PDB entry 8VK7 | electron microscopy, 3.09 A resolution | chains A and C of the 35 polymer chains in the assembly

Chain A:
Molecule: 23S ribosomal RNA
Source organism: Mycolicibacterium smegmatis MC2 155
Sequence (3120 nucleotides; row label = number of the first residue in the row):
     1 UAAGUGUUUA AGGGCGCAUG GUGGAUGCCU UGGCACUGGG AGCCGAUGAA GGACGUAGGA
    61 GGCUGCGAUA AGCCUCGGGG AGCUGUCAAC CGAGCGUUGA UCCGAGGAUG UCCGAAUGGG
   121 GAAACCCGGC ACGAGUGAUG UCGUGUCACC AGGCGCUGAA UAUAUAGGCG UCUGGGGGGA
   181 ACGCGGGGAA GUGAAACAUC UCAGUACCCG UAGGAAGAGA AAACAAAAUG UGAUUCCGUG
   241 AGUAGUGGCG AGCGAAAGCG GAGGAUGGCU AAACCGUAUG CAUGUGAUAC CGGGUAGGGG
   301 UUGUGUGUGC GGGGUUGUGG GACCUAUCUU UCCGGCUCUA CCUGGCUGGA GGGCAGUGAG
   361 AAAAUGUUGU GGUUAGCGGA AAUGGCUUGG GAUGGCCUGC CGUAGACGGU GAGAGCCCGG
   421 UACGUGAAAA CCCGACGUCU GUCUUGAUGG UGUUCCCGAG UAGCAGCGGG CCCGUGGAAU
   481 CUGCUGUGAA UCUGCCGGGA CCACCCGGUA AGCCUGAAUA CUUCCCAGUG ACCGAUAGCG
   541 GAUUAGUACC GUGAGGGAAU GGUGAAAAGU ACCCCGGGAG GGGAGUGAAA GAGUACCUGA
   601 AACCGUGCGC UUACAAUCCG UCAGAGCCCU CGACGUGUCG UGGGGUGAUG GCGUGCCUUU
   661 UGAAGAAUGA GCCUGCGAGU CAGGGACAUG UCGCGAGGUU AACCCGGGUG GGGUAGCCGC
   721 AGCGAAAGCG AGUCUGAAUA GGGCGUAUCC ACACAAGAGU GUGUGGUGUA GUGGUGUGUU
   781 CUGGACCCGA AGCGGAGUGA UCUACCCAUG GCCAGGGUGA AGCGCGGGUA AGACCGCGUG
   841 GAGGCCCGAA CCCACUUAGG UUGAAGACUG AGGGGAUGAG CUGUGGGUAG GGGUGAAAGG
   901 CCAAUCAAAC UCCGUGAUAG CUGGUUCUCC CCGAAAUGCA UUUAGGUGCA GCGUCGCAUG
   961 UUUCUUGCCG GAGGUAGAGC UACUGGAUGG CCGAUGGGCC CCACAGGGUU ACUGACGUCA
  1021 GCCAAACUCC GAAUGCCGGU AAGUCCAAGA GUGCGGCAGU GAGACGGCGG GGGAUAAGCU
  1081 CCGUGCGUCG AGAGGGAAAC AGCCCAGAUC GCCGGCUAAG GCCCCUAAGC GUGUGCUAAG
  1141 UGGAAAAGGA UGUGCAGUCG CGAAGACAAC CAGGAGGUUG GCUUAGAAGC AGCCACCCUU
  1201 GAAAGAGUGC GUAAUAGCUC ACUGGUCAAG UGAUUGUGCG CCGAUAAUGU AGCGGGGCUC
  1261 AAGCACACCG CCGAAGCCGC GGCAGCCAAC GUGUUGGCUG GGUAGGGGAG CGUCCUGCAU
  1321 CCGGUGAAGC CGCCGAGUGA UCGAGUGGUG GAGGGUGUGG GAGUGAGAAU GCAGGCAUGA
  1381 GUAGCGAUUA GGCAAGUGAG AACCUUGCCC GCCGAAAGAC CAAGGGUUCC UGGGCCAGGC
  1441 CAGUCCGCCC AGGGUGAGUC GGGACCUAAG GCGAGGCCGA CAGGCGUAGU CGAUGGACAA
  1501 CGGGUUGAUA UUCCCGUACC CGUGUAUGUG CGUCCAUGAU GAAUCAGCGG UACUAACCAU
  1561 CCAAAACCAC CGUGACCGCA CCUUUCGGGG UGUGGCGUUG GUGGGGCUGC AUGGGACCUU
  1621 CGUUGGUAGU AGUCAAGCGA UGGGGUGACG CAGGAAGGUA GCCGUACCGG UCAGUGGUAA
  1681 UACCGGGGUA AGCCUGUAGG GAGUCAGAUA GGUAAAUCCG UCUGGCAUAU AUCCUGAGAG
  1741 GUGAUGCAUA GCCGAGUGAG GCGAAUUCGG UGAUCCUAUG CUGCCGAGAA AAGCCUCUAG
  1801 CGAGGACAUA CACGGCCCGU ACCCCAAACC AACACAGGUG GUCAGGUAGA GAAUACUAAG
  1861 GCGUACGAGU GAACUAUGGU UAAGGAACUC GGCAAAAUGC CCCCGUAACU UCGGGAGAAG
  1921 GGGGACCCAC AUGGCGUGUA AGCCUUUACG GCCCAAGCGU GAGUGGGUGG CACAAACCAG
  1981 UGAGAAGCGA CUGUUUACUA AAAACACAGG UCCGUGCGAA GUCGCAAGAC GAUGUAUACG
  2041 GACUGACGCC UGCCCGGUGC UGGAAGGUUA AGAGGACCCG UUAACUCCCU UUGGGGGUGA
  2101 AGCGGAGAAU UUAAGCCCCA GUAAACGGCG GUGGUAACUA UAACCAUCCU AAGGUAGCGA
  2161 AAUUCCUUGU CGGGUAAGUU CCGACCUGCA CGAAUGGCGU AACGACUUCU CAACUGUCUC
  2221 AACCAUAGAC UCGGCGAAAU UGCACUACGA GUAAAGAUGC UCGUUACGCG CGGCAGGACG
  2281 AAAAGACCCC GGGACCUUCA CUACAACUUG GUAUUGGUGC UCGAUACGGU UUGUGUAGGA
  2341 UAGGUGGGAG ACUGUGAAGC UCACACGCCA GUGUGGGUGG AGUCGUUGUU GAAAUACCAC
  2401 UCUGAUCGUA UUGGGCCUCU AACCUCGGAC CGUAUAUCCG GUUCAGGGAC AGUGCCUGGU
  2461 GGGUAGUUUA ACUGGGGCGG UUGCCUCCUA AAAUGUAACG GAGGCGCCCA AAGGUUCCCU
  2521 CAACCUGGAC GGCAAUCAGG UGUUGAGUGU AAGUGCACAA GGGAGCUUGA CUGCGAGACG
  2581 GACAUGUCGA GCAGGGACGA AAGUCGGGAC UAGUGAUCCG GCACCUCUGA GUGGAAGGGG
  2641 UGUCGCUCAA CGGAUAAAAG GUACCCCGGG GAUAACAGGC UGAUCUUCCC CAAGAGUCCA
  2701 UAUCGACGGG AUGGUUUGGC ACCUCGAUGU CGGCUCGUCG CAUCCUGGGG CUGGAGCAGG
  2761 UCCCAAGGGU UGGGCUGUUC GCCCAUUAAA GCGGCACGCG AGCUGGGUUU AGAACGUCGU
  2821 GAGACAGUUC GGUCUCUAUC CGCCGCGCGC GUCAGAAGCU UGAGGAAACC UGUCCCUAGU
  2881 ACGAGAGGAC CGGGACGGAC GAACCUCUGG UAUACCAGUU GUCCCACCAG GGGCACGGCU
  2941 GGAUAGCCAC GUUCGGACAG GAUAACCGCU GAAAGCAUCU AAGCGGGAAA CCUCUUCCAA
  3001 GACCAGGCUU CUCACCCUCU AGGAGGGAUA AGGCCCCCCG CAGACCACGG GAUUGAUAGA
  3061 CCAGACCUGG AAGCCUAGUA AUAGGUGCAG GGAACUGGCA CUAACCGGCC GAAAACUUAC
Disordered / not traced: 1, 1546-1619, 2056-2150

Chain C:
Molecule: 50S ribosomal protein L2
Source organism: Mycolicibacterium smegmatis MC2 155
Reference sequence: A0QSD4 (RL2_MYCS2); numbering as in UniProt (aligned over 1-278)
Chain sequence (278 residues; row label = number of the first residue in the row):
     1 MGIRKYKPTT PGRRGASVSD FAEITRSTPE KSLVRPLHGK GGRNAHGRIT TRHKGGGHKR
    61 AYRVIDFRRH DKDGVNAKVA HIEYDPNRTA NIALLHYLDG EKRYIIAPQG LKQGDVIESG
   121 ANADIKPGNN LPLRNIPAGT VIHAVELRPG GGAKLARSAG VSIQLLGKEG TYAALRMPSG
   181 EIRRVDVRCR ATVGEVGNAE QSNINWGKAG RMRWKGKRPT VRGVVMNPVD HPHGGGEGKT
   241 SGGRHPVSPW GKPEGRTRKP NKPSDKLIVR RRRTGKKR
Disordered / not traced: 1, 277-278

Chain A / chain C interface:
Pairs across the interface (259; chain A residue first):
  C805(A) - Arg43(C)  hydrogen bond to the sugar
  C805(A) - Arg218(C)  hydrogen bond to the sugar
  C806(A) - Lys40(C)  sugar contact
  C806(A) - Gly41(C)  sugar contact
  C806(A) - Arg43(C)  hydrogen bond to the sugar
  C806(A) - Gly55(C)  phosphate contact
  C806(A) - Gly56(C)  hydrogen bond to the phosphate
  C806(A) - Arg218(C)  salt bridge to the phosphate
  C807(A) - His38(C)  sugar contact
  C807(A) - Gly39(C)  sugar contact
  C807(A) - Gly55(C)  phosphate contact
  C807(A) - Gly56(C)  hydrogen bond to the phosphate
  A808(A) - His38(C)  phosphate contact
  A808(A) - Gly39(C)  phosphate contact
  U809(A) - Lys59(C)  salt bridge to the phosphate
  A820(A) - Lys7(C)  phosphate contact
  A820(A) - Thr9(C)  sugar contact
  A821(A) - Arg4(C)  sugar contact
  A821(A) - Lys7(C)  salt bridge to the phosphate
  A842(A) - Arg13(C)  sugar contact
  G843(A) - Arg13(C)  sugar contact
  G844(A) - Thr10(C)  phosphate contact
  G844(A) - Pro11(C)  base contact
  G844(A) - Gly12(C)  hydrogen bond to the phosphate
  G844(A) - Arg13(C)  salt bridge to the phosphate
  G844(A) - Lys208(C)  salt bridge to the phosphate
  G844(A) - Ala209(C)  hydrogen bond to the base
  G844(A) - Gly210(C)  hydrogen bond to the base
  A879(A) - Lys208(C)  salt bridge to the phosphate
  A879(A) - Ala209(C)  base contact
  A879(A) - Gly210(C)  phosphate contact
  A879(A) - Arg213(C)  hydrogen bond to the base
  A879(A) - Trp214(C)  hydrogen bond to the phosphate
  A879(A) - Pro219(C)  base contact
  G887(A) - Arg43(C)  base contact
  G887(A) - Gly47(C)  sugar contact
  U888(A) - His46(C)  sugar contact
  U888(A) - Gly47(C)  sugar contact
  U888(A) - Arg48(C)  sugar contact
  A889(A) - Arg48(C)  salt bridge to the phosphate
  G892(A) - Arg48(C)  hydrogen bond to the phosphate
  G893(A) - Arg48(C)  salt bridge to the phosphate
  U894(A) - Arg48(C)  phosphate contact
  U894(A) - Ile49(C)  hydrogen bond to the phosphate
  G895(A) - Ile49(C)  phosphate contact
  G895(A) - Arg218(C)  salt bridge to the phosphate
  G895(A) - Asp230(C)  hydrogen bond to the base
  A896(A) - Arg213(C)  base contact
  A896(A) - Arg218(C)  salt bridge to the phosphate
  A896(A) - Pro219(C)  sugar contact
  A896(A) - Val221(C)  sugar contact
  A897(A) - Val221(C)  base contact
  A897(A) - Val225(C)  hydrogen bond to the sugar
  A897(A) - Met226(C)  base contact
  A897(A) - Asp230(C)  base contact
  G899(A) - Asn227(C)  base contact
  G899(A) - Val229(C)  base contact
  A908(A) - Val229(C)  base contact
  A1469(A) - His38(C)  phosphate contact
  G1470(A) - His38(C)  salt bridge to the phosphate
  G1486(A) - Ala45(C)  phosphate contact
  G1645(A) - Ser32(C)  phosphate contact
  U1646(A) - Lys31(C)  phosphate contact
  G1647(A) - Lys31(C)  hydrogen bond to the base
  A1648(A) - Lys31(C)  hydrogen bond to the base
  G1711(A) - Lys72(C)  phosphate contact
  G1711(A) - Asp99(C)  sugar contact
  G1711(A) - Gly100(C)  base contact
  G1711(A) - Glu101(C)  phosphate contact
  G1712(A) - Lys72(C)  salt bridge to the phosphate
  G1712(A) - Glu101(C)  sugar contact
  G1720(A) - Leu98(C)  hydrogen bond to the base
  G1720(A) - Asp99(C)  base contact
  G1720(A) - Gly100(C)  base contact
  G1720(A) - Lys102(C)  phosphate contact
  U1721(A) - Leu98(C)  sugar contact
  U1721(A) - Lys102(C)  salt bridge to the phosphate
  C1722(A) - Lys78(C)  phosphate contact
  C1722(A) - Leu98(C)  sugar contact
  C1785(A) - Arg4(C)  salt bridge to the phosphate
  C1785(A) - Phe21(C)  phosphate contact
  G1786(A) - Val18(C)  phosphate contact
  G1786(A) - His58(C)  base contact
  G1786(A) - Arg211(C)  salt bridge to the phosphate
  G1786(A) - Trp214(C)  stacking on the base
  A1787(A) - Phe21(C)  base contact
  A1787(A) - Ser27(C)  base contact
  A1787(A) - His58(C)  sugar contact
  A1787(A) - Lys59(C)  sugar contact
  A1787(A) - Arg60(C)  salt bridge to the phosphate
  A1787(A) - Arg63(C)  hydrogen bond to the sugar
  A1787(A) - Tyr84(C)  stacking on the base
  A1787(A) - Pro86(C)  phosphate contact
  G1788(A) - His58(C)  base contact
  G1788(A) - Lys59(C)  phosphate contact
  G1788(A) - Arg60(C)  phosphate contact
  G1788(A) - Ala61(C)  hydrogen bond to the phosphate
  G1788(A) - Arg63(C)  salt bridge to the phosphate
  G1788(A) - Pro86(C)  phosphate contact
  A1789(A) - Pro36(C)  sugar contact
  A1789(A) - Lys59(C)  hydrogen bond to the sugar
  A1790(A) - Pro36(C)  sugar contact
  U1911(A) - Arg14(C)  hydrogen bond to the sugar
  C1912(A) - Pro8(C)  phosphate contact
  G1913(A) - Lys7(C)  salt bridge to the phosphate
  G1913(A) - Pro8(C)  base contact
  G1913(A) - Thr9(C)  sugar contact
  G1913(A) - Arg14(C)  hydrogen bond to the base
  C1991(A) - Pro11(C)  base contact
  C2005(A) - Val221(C)  phosphate contact
  C2005(A) - Arg222(C)  salt bridge to the phosphate
  C2005(A) - Val225(C)  phosphate contact
  C2005(A) - Lys239(C)  salt bridge to the phosphate
  A2006(A) - Pro219(C)  phosphate contact
  A2006(A) - Thr220(C)  hydrogen bond to the phosphate
  A2006(A) - Val221(C)  phosphate contact
  A2006(A) - Arg222(C)  salt bridge to the phosphate
  C2007(A) - Ala209(C)  hydrogen bond to the sugar
  C2007(A) - Pro219(C)  phosphate contact
  C2007(A) - Thr220(C)  hydrogen bond to the phosphate
  A2008(A) - Asn205(C)  sugar contact
  A2008(A) - Trp206(C)  hydrogen bond to the sugar
  A2008(A) - Gly207(C)  sugar contact
  A2008(A) - Lys208(C)  sugar contact
  A2008(A) - Met212(C)  sugar contact
  G2009(A) - Asn205(C)  sugar contact
  G2009(A) - Trp206(C)  phosphate contact
  C2013(A) - Glu254(C)  sugar contact
  C2013(A) - Thr274(C)  phosphate contact
  C2013(A) - Gly275(C)  phosphate contact
  G2014(A) - Gly255(C)  sugar contact
  G2014(A) - Arg256(C)  phosphate contact
  G2014(A) - Thr257(C)  hydrogen bond to the sugar
  G2014(A) - Arg272(C)  salt bridge to the phosphate
  G2014(A) - Thr274(C)  hydrogen bond to the phosphate
  U2015(A) - Arg256(C)  phosphate contact
  U2015(A) - Thr257(C)  sugar contact
  U2015(A) - Arg258(C)  hydrogen bond to the phosphate
  U2015(A) - Arg271(C)  salt bridge to the phosphate
  U2015(A) - Arg272(C)  salt bridge to the phosphate
  G2016(A) - Leu155(C)  base contact
  G2016(A) - Met177(C)  base contact
  G2016(A) - Pro178(C)  base contact
  G2016(A) - Ser179(C)  hydrogen bond to the base
  G2016(A) - Glu181(C)  hydrogen bond to the sugar
  G2016(A) - Arg183(C)  hydrogen bond to the phosphate
  G2016(A) - Arg258(C)  salt bridge to the phosphate
  G2016(A) - Arg271(C)  salt bridge to the phosphate
  C2017(A) - Leu147(C)  sugar contact
  C2017(A) - Arg183(C)  salt bridge to the phosphate
  C2017(A) - Arg258(C)  salt bridge to the phosphate
  C2017(A) - Lys262(C)  salt bridge to the phosphate
  C2017(A) - Ser264(C)  hydrogen bond to the phosphate
  G2018(A) - Lys154(C)  salt bridge to the phosphate
  A2020(A) - Thr257(C)  hydrogen bond to the phosphate
  A2020(A) - Lys259(C)  phosphate contact
  G2021(A) - Thr50(C)  base contact
  G2021(A) - Thr257(C)  phosphate contact
  U2022(A) - Thr50(C)  base contact
  U2022(A) - Trp250(C)  hydrogen bond to the phosphate
  U2022(A) - Lys252(C)  phosphate contact
  C2023(A) - Asn44(C)  base contact
  C2023(A) - His46(C)  base contact
  C2023(A) - Arg48(C)  sugar contact
  C2023(A) - Thr50(C)  sugar contact
  C2023(A) - Trp250(C)  phosphate contact
  G2028(A) - Asn44(C)  base contact
  G2028(A) - His46(C)  base contact
  A2029(A) - Asn44(C)  sugar contact
  A2029(A) - Ala45(C)  hydrogen bond to the sugar
  C2030(A) - Lys40(C)  salt bridge to the phosphate
  C2030(A) - Gly42(C)  hydrogen bond to the sugar
  C2030(A) - Arg43(C)  sugar contact
  C2030(A) - Asn44(C)  sugar contact
  C2030(A) - Thr50(C)  hydrogen bond to the base
  C2030(A) - Thr51(C)  sugar contact
  G2031(A) - Lys40(C)  salt bridge to the phosphate
  G2031(A) - Thr51(C)  sugar contact
  G2031(A) - Lys54(C)  hydrogen bond to the phosphate
  A2032(A) - Lys54(C)  salt bridge to the phosphate
  U2033(A) - Leu37(C)  phosphate contact
  U2033(A) - Lys40(C)  salt bridge to the phosphate
  U2033(A) - Tyr62(C)  base contact
  G2034(A) - Tyr62(C)  phosphate contact
  G2034(A) - Asn87(C)  sugar contact
  G2034(A) - Arg88(C)  salt bridge to the phosphate
  G2034(A) - Arg157(C)  salt bridge to the phosphate
  U2035(A) - Arg88(C)  salt bridge to the phosphate
  U2035(A) - Lys154(C)  hydrogen bond to the sugar
  U2035(A) - Leu155(C)  sugar contact
  U2035(A) - Ala156(C)  hydrogen bond to the sugar
  U2035(A) - Arg157(C)  salt bridge to the phosphate
  U2035(A) - Ser158(C)  phosphate contact
  A2036(A) - Ala156(C)  phosphate contact
  A2036(A) - Arg157(C)  hydrogen bond to the phosphate
  A2036(A) - Ser158(C)  hydrogen bond to the phosphate
  A2036(A) - Val161(C)  phosphate contact
  A2036(A) - Pro178(C)  hydrogen bond to the sugar
  A2036(A) - Ser179(C)  hydrogen bond to the sugar
  A2036(A) - Arg272(C)  base contact
  U2037(A) - Thr89(C)  sugar contact
  U2037(A) - Ser158(C)  hydrogen bond to the sugar
  U2037(A) - Ala159(C)  hydrogen bond to the sugar
  U2037(A) - Gly160(C)  base contact
  U2037(A) - Ala199(C)  hydrogen bond to the base
  U2037(A) - Gln201(C)  hydrogen bond to the sugar
  U2037(A) - Ser202(C)  base contact
  A2038(A) - Thr89(C)  sugar contact
  A2038(A) - Gln201(C)  phosphate contact
  C2039(A) - Lys54(C)  hydrogen bond to the phosphate
  G2040(A) - Thr51(C)  hydrogen bond to the phosphate
  G2040(A) - Lys54(C)  salt bridge to the phosphate
  G2041(A) - Arg52(C)  salt bridge to the phosphate
  G2041(A) - His53(C)  salt bridge to the phosphate
  G2041(A) - Ser248(C)  sugar contact
  G2041(A) - Pro249(C)  phosphate contact
  A2042(A) - Arg52(C)  salt bridge to the phosphate
  A2042(A) - His231(C)  salt bridge to the phosphate
  A2042(A) - His233(C)  phosphate contact
  A2042(A) - Pro246(C)  sugar contact
  A2042(A) - Val247(C)  sugar contact
  A2042(A) - Pro249(C)  phosphate contact
  C2043(A) - Arg222(C)  phosphate contact
  C2043(A) - Gly223(C)  hydrogen bond to the phosphate
  C2043(A) - Val224(C)  hydrogen bond to the phosphate
  C2043(A) - His233(C)  salt bridge to the phosphate
  U2044(A) - Arg222(C)  salt bridge to the phosphate
  U2044(A) - Val224(C)  phosphate contact
  U2044(A) - Lys239(C)  phosphate contact
  G2045(A) - Arg222(C)  base contact
  A2046(A) - Arg14(C)  base contact
  A2201(A) - Arg14(C)  base contact
  C2296(A) - Pro228(C)  sugar contact
  U2297(A) - Pro228(C)  phosphate contact
  C2299(A) - Arg244(C)  salt bridge to the phosphate
  U2425(A) - Arg148(C)  hydrogen bond to the base
  G2427(A) - Arg148(C)  salt bridge to the phosphate
  G2427(A) - Pro149(C)  hydrogen bond to the sugar
  G2427(A) - Gly150(C)  hydrogen bond to the sugar
  G2427(A) - Gly151(C)  hydrogen bond to the sugar
  G2428(A) - Arg68(C)  salt bridge to the phosphate
  G2428(A) - Gly150(C)  sugar contact
  A2429(A) - Arg68(C)  salt bridge to the phosphate
  A2445(A) - Arg188(C)  hydrogen bond to the sugar
  G2446(A) - Tyr172(C)  hydrogen bond to the phosphate
  G2446(A) - Arg188(C)  salt bridge to the phosphate
  G2447(A) - Tyr172(C)  hydrogen bond to the phosphate
  G2447(A) - Lys266(C)  phosphate contact
  A2451(A) - Asn261(C)  sugar contact
  G2452(A) - Asn261(C)  phosphate contact
  A2814(A) - Lys239(C)  salt bridge to the phosphate
  G2819(A) - Glu237(C)  base contact
  A2822(A) - Pro228(C)  phosphate contact
  A2822(A) - Gly235(C)  phosphate contact
  A2822(A) - Gly236(C)  phosphate contact
  A2822(A) - Glu237(C)  hydrogen bond to the phosphate
  A2822(A) - Thr240(C)  phosphate contact
  G2823(A) - Gly236(C)  phosphate contact
  G2823(A) - Glu237(C)  base contact
Other interface residues (no listed pair), chain A (111 interface residues in all): C845, G890, A898, G1484, C1485, G1650, A1710, A1990, A2019, G2024, A2027, U2308, G2448, G2463, C2815, U2820
Other interface residues (no listed pair), chain C (141 interface residues in all): Tyr6, Ser19, Arg35, His96, Asn198, Ile204, Lys215, Pro232, Gly238, Gly243, Gly251, Pro260, Ile268

Summary:
Chain A and chain C form an interface of 111 and 141 residues respectively, with 61 hydrogen bonds, 51 salt
bridges and 2 aromatic stacking contacts. Polar pairs include G844(A)-Ala209(C), G844(A)-Gly210(C) and
A879(A)-Arg213(C).
Chain A is 23S ribosomal RNA and chain C is 50S ribosomal protein L2, both from Mycolicibacterium smegmatis
MC2 155; the structure, Structure of Mycobacterium smegmatis 50S ribosomal subunit bound to HflX:50S-HflX-B,
was determined by electron microscopy (same publication as 8VIO, 8VK0, 8VKI, 8VKW, 8VPK, 8VR4, 8VR8 and 8VRL).
